Entry 4URM (X-ray diffraction, 2.94 A resolution); this record covers chain A.

Chain A:
Name: DNA gyrase subunit B
Source organism: Staphylococcus aureus
Notes: EC 5.99.1.3; fragment: n-terminal domain, residues 1-231
UniProt: P0A0K8 (GYRB_STAAU); numbering as in UniProt (aligned over 1-231)
Chain sequence (231 residues; each row starts with the number of its first residue):
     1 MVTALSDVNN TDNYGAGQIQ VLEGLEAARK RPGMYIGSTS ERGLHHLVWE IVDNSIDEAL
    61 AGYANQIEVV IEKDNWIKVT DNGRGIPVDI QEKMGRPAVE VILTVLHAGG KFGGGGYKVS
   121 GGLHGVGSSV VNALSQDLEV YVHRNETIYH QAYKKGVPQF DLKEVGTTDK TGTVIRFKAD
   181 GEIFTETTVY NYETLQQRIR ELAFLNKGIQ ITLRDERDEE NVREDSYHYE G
Not modelled in the structure: 1-24, 112-124
Construct notes: conflict Ala28 (Val in P0A0K8)
Ligand contacts: Amycolamicin (XAM; (1R,4aS,5S,6S,8aR)-5-{[(5S)-1-(3-O-acetyl-4-O-carbamoyl-6-deoxy-2-O-methyl-alpha-L-talopyranosyl)-4-hydroxy-2-oxo-5-(propan-2-yl)-2,5-dihydro-1H-pyrrol-3-yl]carbonyl}-6-methyl-4-methylidene-1,2,3,4,4a,5,6,8a-octahydronaphthalen-1-yl 2,6-dideoxy-3-C-[(1S)-1-{[(3,4-dichloro-5-methyl-1H-pyrrol-2-yl)carbonyl]amino}ethyl]-beta-D-ribo-hexopyranoside): Ile51, Asn54, Ser55, Asp57, Glu58, Val79, Asp81, Arg84, Gly85, Ile86, Pro87, Gln91, Lys93, Met94, Ala98, Val101, Ile102, Val105, Leu106, His107, Ala108, Gly109, Gly110, Lys111, Ser128, Thr173, Ile175

In short:
Chain A binds Amycolamicin.
Chain A is DNA gyrase subunit B (Staphylococcus aureus); the structure, Crystal Structure of Staph GyraseB
24kDa in complex with Kibdelomycin, was determined by X-ray diffraction together with 4URO, 4URL and 4URN from
the same study.
